6TDO - chains A and B; structure by X-ray diffraction, 1.65 A resolution.

[Chain A]
Molecule: MHC class I antigen
From: Homo sapiens
UniProt: F6IQS1 (F6IQS1_HUMAN); residues 0-275 here correspond to UniProt positions 24-299 (UniProt number = residue number + 24)
Sequence (276 residues; numbered 0 to 275; the number before each row is that of its first residue; numbering starts at 0):
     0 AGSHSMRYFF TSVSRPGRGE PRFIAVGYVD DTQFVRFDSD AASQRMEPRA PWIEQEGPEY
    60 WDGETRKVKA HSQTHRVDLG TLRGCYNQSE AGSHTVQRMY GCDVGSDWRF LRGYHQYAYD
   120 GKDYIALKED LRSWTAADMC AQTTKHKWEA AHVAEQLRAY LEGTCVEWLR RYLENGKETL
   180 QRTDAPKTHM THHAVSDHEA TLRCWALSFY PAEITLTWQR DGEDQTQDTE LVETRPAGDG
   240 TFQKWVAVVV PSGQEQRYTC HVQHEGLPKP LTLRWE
Not modelled in the structure: 0, 275
Cystine bridges: Cys-84/Cys-139, Cys-101/Cys-164, Cys-203/Cys-259
Differences from the reference sequence: conflict Cys-84 (Tyr108 in F6IQS1), Cys-139 (Ala163 in F6IQS1), Val-245 (Ala269 in F6IQS1)
Small-molecule neighbours: glycine / methionine: Met-5, Tyr-7, Phe-9, Met-45, Tyr-59, Glu-63, Lys-66, Val-67, His-70, Tyr-99, Tyr-159, Trp-167, Tyr-171
What the authors report for this chain:
  - contacts within the chain: His-70/Tyr-99 (hydrogen bond)

[Chain B]
Molecule: Beta-2-microglobulin
From: Homo sapiens
UniProt: P61769 (B2MG_HUMAN); residues 1-99 here correspond to UniProt positions 21-119 (UniProt number = residue number + 20)
Sequence (100 residues; row label = number of the first residue in the row; numbering starts at 0):
     0 MIQRTPKIQV YSRHPAENGK SNFLNCYVSG FHPSDIEVDL LKNGERIEKV EHSDLSFSKD
    60 WSFYLLYYTE FTPTEKDEYA CRVNHVTLSQ PKIVKWDRDM
Not modelled in the structure: 0
Cystine bridges: Cys-25/Cys-80
Differences from the reference sequence: initiating methionine (0)
Swiss-Prot annotation at these positions:
  - modified residue: Gln-2 (Pyrrolidone carboxylic acid)
  - glycosylation: Ile-1 (N-linked (Glc) (glycation) isoleucine), Lys-19 (N-linked (Glc) (glycation) lysine), Lys-41 (N-linked (Glc) (glycation) lysine), Lys-48 (N-linked (Glc) (glycation) lysine), Lys-58 (N-linked (Glc) (glycation) lysine), Lys-91 (N-linked (Glc) (glycation) lysine), Lys-94 (N-linked (Glc) (glycation) lysine)

[Chain A / chain B interface]
Residue-residue contacts (53; chain A residue first):
  Phe-8(A) / Ser-55(B)
  Phe-8(A) / Phe-56(B)
  Phe-9(A) / Phe-56(B)
  Thr-10(A) / Phe-56(B)
  Thr-10(A) / Phe-62(B)
  Val-12(A) / Ser-33(B)
  Ile-23(A) / Leu-54(B)
  Val-25(A) / Asp-53(B)
  Val-25(A) / Leu-54(B)
  Val-25(A) / Ser-55(B)
  Tyr-27(A) / Ser-55(B)
  Tyr-27(A) / Tyr-63(B)  hydrogen bond
  Gln-32(A) / Asp-53(B)  hydrogen bond
  Arg-35(A) / Asp-53(B)  salt bridge
  Arg-48(A) / Asp-53(B)  salt bridge
  Gln-96(A) / His-31(B)  hydrogen bond
  Gln-96(A) / Phe-56(B)
  Gln-96(A) / Trp-60(B)  hydrogen bond (side chain-backbone)
  Gln-96(A) / Phe-62(B)
  Arg-97(A) / Phe-56(B)
  Gln-115(A) / Trp-60(B)
  Tyr-116(A) / Trp-60(B)
  Ala-117(A) / Trp-60(B)
  Asp-119(A) / Ile-1(B)
  Asp-119(A) / His-31(B)
  Gly-120(A) / His-31(B)
  Gly-120(A) / Trp-60(B)
  Asp-122(A) / Trp-60(B)  hydrogen bond
  His-192(A) / Asp-98(B)
  Arg-202(A) / Asp-98(B)  hydrogen bond (side chain-backbone)
  Arg-202(A) / Met-99(B)
  Trp-204(A) / Asp-98(B)
  Trp-204(A) / Met-99(B)
  Val-231(A) / Gln-8(B)
  Glu-232(A) / Lys-6(B)  salt bridge
  Glu-232(A) / Gln-8(B)
  Glu-232(A) / Tyr-26(B)  hydrogen bond
  Glu-232(A) / Ser-28(B)  hydrogen bond
  Arg-234(A) / Gln-8(B)
  Arg-234(A) / Tyr-10(B)
  Arg-234(A) / Met-99(B)  hydrogen bond (side chain-backbone)
  Pro-235(A) / Tyr-10(B)  hydrogen bond (backbone-side chain)
  Pro-235(A) / Asn-24(B)
  Pro-235(A) / Tyr-26(B)
  Ala-236(A) / Arg-12(B)  hydrogen bond (backbone-side chain)
  Ala-236(A) / Asn-24(B)  hydrogen bond (backbone-side chain)
  Gly-237(A) / Arg-12(B)  hydrogen bond (backbone-side chain)
  Gly-237(A) / Leu-65(B)
  Asp-238(A) / Arg-12(B)
  Gln-242(A) / Tyr-10(B)
  Gln-242(A) / Ser-11(B)  hydrogen bond (side chain-backbone)
  Gln-242(A) / Arg-12(B)  hydrogen bond (side chain-backbone)
  Trp-244(A) / Met-99(B)  hydrogen bond (side chain-backbone)
Also at the interface, not in a pair above, chain A (34 interface residues in all): Thr-94, Met-98, Lys-121, Thr-233
Also at the interface, not in a pair above, chain B (23 interface residues in all): His-13, Asp-59

[In short]
The interface between chain A and chain B involves 34 residues on one side and 23 on the other; the contacts
include 16 hydrogen bonds and 3 salt bridges. Among the polar pairs are Arg-35(A)/Asp-53(B),
Arg-48(A)/Asp-53(B) and Glu-232(A)/Lys-6(B). From the paper: contacts within the chain involving His-70(A),
Tyr-99(A) and Cys-84(A) among others.
Chain A is MHC class I antigen and chain B is Beta-2-microglobulin, both from Homo sapiens; the structure,
Crystal structure of the disulfide engineered HLA-A0201 molecule in complex with one GM dipeptide in the ...,
was determined by X-ray diffraction together with 6TDP, 6TDQ, 6TDR and 6TDS from the same study.
